8JXV - chains B and R of the 5 polymer chains in the assembly; structure by electron microscopy, 3.21 A resolution.

Chain B:
Name: Guanine nucleotide-binding protein G(i) subunit alpha-1
Organism: Homo sapiens
Reference sequence: P63096 (GNAI1_HUMAN); numbering as in UniProt (aligned over 1-354)
Sequence (354 residues; numbered 1 to 354; the number before each row is that of its first residue):
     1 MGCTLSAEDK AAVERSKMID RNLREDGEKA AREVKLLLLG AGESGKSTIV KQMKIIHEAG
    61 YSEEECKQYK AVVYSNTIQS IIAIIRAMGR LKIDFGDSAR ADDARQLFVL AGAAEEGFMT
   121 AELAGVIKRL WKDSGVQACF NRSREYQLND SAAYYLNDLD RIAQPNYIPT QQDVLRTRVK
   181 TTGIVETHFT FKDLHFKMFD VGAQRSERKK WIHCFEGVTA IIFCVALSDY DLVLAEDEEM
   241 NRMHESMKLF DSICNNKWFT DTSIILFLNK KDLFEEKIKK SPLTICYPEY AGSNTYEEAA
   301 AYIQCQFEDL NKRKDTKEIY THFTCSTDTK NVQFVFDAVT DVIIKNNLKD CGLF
Not modelled in the structure: 1-2, 41-48, 51-181, 235-240, 326-328
Differences from the reference sequence: engineered mutation Ala203 (Gly in P63096), Ser326 (Ala in P63096)
Swiss-Prot annotation at these positions:
  - region: Lys35 to Thr48 (G1 motif), Asp173 to Thr181 (G2 motif), Phe196 to Gly202, Gln204, Arg205 (G3 motif), Ile265 to Asp272 (G4 motif), Thr324, Cys325, Thr327 to Thr329 (G5 motif)
  - binding site (GTP): Glu43 to Thr48, Ser151, Leu175 to Thr181, Asp200 to Gly202, Gln204, Asn269 to Asp272
  - binding site (Mg(2+)): Ser47, Thr181
  - modified residue: Arg178 (ADP-ribosylarginine), Gln204 (Deamidated glutamine), Cys351 (ADP-ribosylcysteine)
  - lipidation: Gly2 (N-myristoyl glycine), Cys3 (S-palmitoyl cysteine)
  - natural variant: Gly40 (G40C: In NEDHISB; G40R: In NEDHISB), Gly45 (G45D: In NEDHISB), Thr48 (T48I: In NEDHISB; T48K: In NEDHISB), Gln52 (Q52P: In NEDHISB), Ser75 (deletion: In NEDHISB; uncertain significance), Gln172 (deletion: In NEDHISB), Asp173 (D173V: In NEDHISB), Glu186 to Phe189 (deletion: In NEDHISB; uncertain significance), Cys224 (C224Y: In NEDHISB), Lys270 (K270N: In NEDHISB; K270R: In NEDHISB), Asp272 (D272G: In NEDHISB), Val332 (V332E: In NEDHISB; uncertain significance)
  - mutagenesis: Gly42 (G42R: Abolishes switch to an activated conformation and dissociation from beta and gamma subunits upon GTP binding. Abolishes interaction with RGS family members), Glu116 (E116L: Enhances interaction (inactive GDP-bound) with RGS14), Gln147 (Q147L: Enhances interaction (inactive GDP-bound) with RGS14), Glu245 (E245L: Enhances interaction (inactive GDP-bound) with RGS14)

Chain R:
Name: Histamine H4 receptor
Organism: Homo sapiens
Reference sequence: Q9H3N8 (HRH4_HUMAN); residues 1-390 here = UniProt positions 1-390
Sequence (390 residues; each row starts with the number of its first residue):
     1 MPDTNSTINL SLSTRVTLAF FMSLVAFAIM LGNALVILAF VVDKNLRHRS SYFFLNLAIS
    61 DFFVGVISIP LYIPHTLFEW DFGKEICVFW LTTDYLLCTA SVYNIVLISY DRYLSVSNAV
   121 SYRTQHTGVL KIVTLMVAVW VLAFLVNGPM ILVSESWKDE GSECEPGFFS EWYILAITSF
   181 LEFVIPVILV AYFNMNIYWS LWKRDHLSRC QSHPGLTAVS SNICGHSFRG RLSSRRSLSA
   241 STEVPASFHS ERQRRKSSLM FSSRTKMNSN TIASKMGSFS QSDSVALHQR EHVELLRARR
   301 LAKSLAILLG VFAVCWAPYS LFTIVLSFYS SATGPKSVWY RIAFWLQWFN SFVNPLLYPL
   361 CHKRFQKAFL KIFCIKKQPL PSQHSRSVSS
Not modelled in the structure: 1-13, 204-292, 332-335, 373-390
Swiss-Prot annotation at these positions:
  - glycosylation (N-linked (GlcNAc...) asparagine): Asn5, Asn9
Cystine bridges: Cys87-Cys164
Residues lining bound ligands: Clozapine (VBU): Asp94, Tyr95, Cys98, Thr99, Val146, Asn147, Phe169, Leu175, Thr178, Ser179, Glu182, Tyr319, Thr323, Phe344, Gln347, Trp348
From the paper describing this entry:
  - binding site for Clozapine: Asp94, Thr178, Glu182, Tyr319, Phe344, Gln347, Trp348
  - mutagenesis - D94A: abolished binding to Clozapine
  - mutagenesis - Q347A: increased binding to Clozapine
  - mutagenesis - Q347A: increased signaling in response to Clozapine
  - mutagenesis - D94A, D94N, W348A: abolished binding to JNJ7777120

Interface between chain B and chain R:
Contacting residue pairs (25; chain B residue first):
  Arg32(B) - Arg123(R)
  Arg32(B) - Thr124(R)
  Arg32(B) - His126(R)
  Glu33(B) - Arg123(R)
  Lys192(B) - Val120(R)
  Asp193(B) - Thr124(R)
  Asp315(B) - Val293(R)
  Ile343(B) - Ala119(R)  hydrophobic
  Ile343(B) - Arg123(R)
  Ile344(B) - Val116(R)  hydrophobic
  Ile344(B) - Ala119(R)  hydrophobic
  Lys345(B) - Leu201(R)
  Asn347(B) - Ser115(R)  hydrogen bond
  Leu348(B) - Val116(R)  hydrophobic
  Leu348(B) - Ile197(R)  hydrophobic
  Leu348(B) - Leu201(R)  hydrophobic
  Leu348(B) - Leu301(R)  hydrophobic
  Asp350(B) - His362(R)  hydrogen bond (backbone-side chain)
  Asp350(B) - Lys363(R)
  Cys351(B) - Arg112(R)
  Leu353(B) - Arg112(R)
  Leu353(B) - Ile197(R)  hydrophobic
  Leu353(B) - Leu301(R)
  Leu353(B) - Leu305(R)  hydrophobic
  Phe354(B) - Arg300(R)
Also at the interface, not in a pair above, chain B (21 interface residues in all): Ala31, Val34, Leu194, Thr219, Lys314, Phe336, Lys349
Also at the interface, not in a pair above, chain R (19 interface residues in all): Gln125, Leu296, Ser304

In short:
21 residues of chain B and 19 residues of chain R are in contact; the contacts include 2 hydrogen bonds. Polar
contacts include Asn347(B)-Ser115(R) and Asp350(B)-His362(R). Chain R binds Clozapine. From the paper: a
binding site for Clozapine at Asp94(R), Thr178(R) and Glu182(R) among others; D94A, D94N and W348A of chain R
abolish binding to JNJ7777120.
Here chain B is Guanine nucleotide-binding protein G(i) subunit alpha-1 and chain R is Histamine H4 receptor,
both from Homo sapiens. Entry 8JXV (Clozapine-bound H4R/Gi complex) was determined by electron microscopy,
deposited together with 8JXT, 8JXW and 8JXX.
